Entry 7R80 (X-ray diffraction, 2.90 A resolution); this record covers chains C and B of the 5 polymer chains in the assembly.

== Chain C ==
Molecule: MHC class I antigen
From: Homo sapiens
Reference sequence: S6BVK3 (S6BVK3_HUMAN); residues 1-276 here correspond to UniProt positions 25-300 (UniProt number = residue number + 24)
Sequence (278 residues; numbered 1 to 278; the number before each row is that of its first residue):
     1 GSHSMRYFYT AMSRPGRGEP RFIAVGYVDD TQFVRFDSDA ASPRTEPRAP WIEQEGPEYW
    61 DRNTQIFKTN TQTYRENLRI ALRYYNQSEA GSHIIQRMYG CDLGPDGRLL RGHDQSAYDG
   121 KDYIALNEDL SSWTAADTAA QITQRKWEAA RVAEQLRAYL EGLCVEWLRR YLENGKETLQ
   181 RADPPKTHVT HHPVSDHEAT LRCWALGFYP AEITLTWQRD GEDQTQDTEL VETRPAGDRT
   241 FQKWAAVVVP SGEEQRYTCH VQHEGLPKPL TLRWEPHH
Not modelled in the structure: 275-278
Disulfide bonds: Cys101-Cys164, Cys203-Cys259
Sequence notes: expression tag (277-278)
From the paper describing this entry:
  - mutagenesis - N70S (Tm change 10 degC): increased stability in response to QW9S3T

== Chain B ==
Molecule: Beta Chain of C3 TCR
From: Homo sapiens
Sequence (246 residues; numbered 0 to 245; the number before each row is that of its first residue; numbering starts at 0):
     0 MNAGVTQTPK FQVLKTGQSM TLQCAQDMNH EYMSWYRQDP GMGLRLIHYS VGAGITDQGE
    60 VPNGYNVSRS TTEDFPLRLL SAAPSQTSVY FCASSYGTGI NYGYTFGSGT RLTVVEDLNK
   120 VFPPEVAVFE PSEAEISHTQ KATLVCLATG FFPDHVELSW WVNGKEVHSG VCTDPQPLKE
   180 QPALNDSRYA LSSRLRVSAT FWQNPRNHFR CQVQFYGLSE NDEWTQDRAK PVTQIVSAEA
   240 WGRADS
Not modelled in the structure: 0, 244-245
Disulfide bonds: Cys23-Cys91, Cys145-Cys210

== How chain C and chain B interact ==
Contacting residue pairs - 14 pairs, chain C then chain B:
  Thr73(C) with Val50(B); Ile54(B)
  Glu76(C) with Ala52(B); Gly53(B)
  Ala149(C) with Asn28(B)
  Ala150(C) with Tyr95(B)
  Arg151(C) with Tyr95(B), hydrogen bond; Tyr101(B), hydrogen bond
  Glu154(C) with Asn100(B); Tyr101(B), hydrogen bond
  Gln155(C) with Tyr95(B); Gly98(B), hydrogen bond (side chain-backbone); Asn100(B)
  Ala158(C) with Asn100(B)
Other interface residues (no listed pair), chain C (11 interface residues in all): Thr69, Gln72, Lys146
Other interface residues (no listed pair), chain B (13 interface residues in all): Glu30, Tyr48, Gly96, Thr97
From the paper, about this interface:
  - specific contacts: Val50(B)-Thr73(C), Ile54(B)-Thr73(C), Gly98(B)-Gln155(C), Asn100(B)-Glu154(C)

== In short ==
11 residues of chain C face 13 of chain B across their interface; the contacts include 4 hydrogen bonds. Polar
pairs include Arg151(C)-Tyr95(B), Arg151(C)-Tyr101(B) and Glu154(C)-Tyr101(B). The paper describes contacts
between Val50(B) and Thr73(C), Ile54(B) and Thr73(C) and Gly98(B) and Gln155(C) among others. The paper
reports that N70S of chain C increases stability in response to QW9S3T.
Here chain C is MHC class I antigen and chain B is Beta Chain of C3 TCR, both from Homo sapiens. Entry 7R80
(Crystal structure of C3 TCR complex with QW9-bound HLA-B*5301) was determined by X-ray diffraction, deposited
together with 7R7V, 7R7W, 7R7X, 7R7Y and 7R7Z.
